Entry 2UZL (X-ray diffraction, 2.40 A resolution); this record covers chains A and B.

== Chain A ==
Name: Cell division protein kinase 2
Organism: Homo sapiens
Notes: EC 2.7.11.22, 2.7.1.37
Reference sequence: P24941 (CDK2_HUMAN); residue numbers follow UniProt; this construct covers 1-298
Sequence (298 residues; each row starts with the number of its first residue):
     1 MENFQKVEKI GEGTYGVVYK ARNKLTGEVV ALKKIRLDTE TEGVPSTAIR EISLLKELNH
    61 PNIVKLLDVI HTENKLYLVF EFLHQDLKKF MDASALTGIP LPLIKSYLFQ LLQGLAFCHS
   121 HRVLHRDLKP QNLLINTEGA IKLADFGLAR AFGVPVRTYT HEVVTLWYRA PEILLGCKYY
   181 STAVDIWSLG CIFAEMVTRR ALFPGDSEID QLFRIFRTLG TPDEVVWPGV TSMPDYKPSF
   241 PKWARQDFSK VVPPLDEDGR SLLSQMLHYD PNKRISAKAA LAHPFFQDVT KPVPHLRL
Unresolved in the structure: 298
Modified positions: T160 (phosphothreonine; TPO)
Swiss-Prot annotation at these positions:
  - active site: D127 (Proton acceptor)
  - binding site (ATP): I10 to V18, K33, E81 to L83, D86, K129 to N132, D145
  - binding site (Mg(2+)): N132, D145
  - site (CDK7 binding): K9, K88, K89, L166
  - modified residue: M1 (N-acetylmethionine), K6 (N6-acetyllysine), T14 (Phosphothreonine), Y15 (Phosphotyrosine), Y19 (Phosphotyrosine), T160 (Phosphothreonine)
Ligand contacts: C94 (4-{5-[(Z)-(2-imino-4-oxo-1,3-thiazolidin-5-ylidene)methyl]furan-2-yl}-2-(trifluoromethyl)benzenesulfonamide): I10, G13, V18, A31, K33, E51, V64, F80, E81, F82, L83, H84, Q85, D86, K89, N132, L134, A144, D145

== Chain B ==
Name: Cyclin A2
Organism: Homo sapiens
Reference sequence: P20248 (CCNA2_HUMAN); residue numbers follow UniProt; this construct covers 175-432
Sequence (258 residues; numbered 175 to 432; the number before each row is that of its first residue):
   175 VPDYHEDIHT YLREMEVKCK PKVGYMKKQP DITNSMRAIL VDWLVEVGEE YKLQNETLHL
   235 AVNYIDRFLS SMSVLRGKLQ LVGTAAMLLA SKFEEIYPPE VAEFVYITDD TYTKKQVLRM
   295 EHLVLKVLTF DLAAPTVNQF LTQYFLHQQP ANCKVESLAM FLGELSLIDA DPYLKYLPSV
   355 IAGAAFHLAL YTVTGQSWPE SLIRKTGYTL ESLKPCLMDL HQTYLKAPQH AQQSIREKYK
   415 NSKYHGVSLL NPPETLNL
Unresolved in the structure: 175

== Interface between chain A and chain B ==
Pairs across the interface - 59 pairs, chain A then chain B:
  E40(A) - K288(B)  salt bridge
  T41(A) - V275(B)
  T41(A) - K288(B)  hydrogen bond (backbone-side chain)
  E42(A) - K266(B)  hydrogen bond (backbone-side chain)
  E42(A) - E274(B)
  E42(A) - V275(B)  hydrogen bond (side chain-backbone)
  G43(A) - K266(B)
  G43(A) - L292(B)
  G43(A) - E295(B)
  V44(A) - K266(B)  hydrogen bond (backbone-side chain)
  V44(A) - E295(B)  hydrogen bond (backbone-side chain)
  V44(A) - L299(B)  hydrophobic
  S46(A) - K266(B)
  I49(A) - L263(B)  hydrophobic
  I49(A) - K266(B)
  I49(A) - L306(B)  hydrophobic
  R50(A) - K266(B)
  R50(A) - F267(B)  hydrogen bond (side chain-backbone)
  R50(A) - E269(B)
  I52(A) - F304(B)  hydrophobic
  S53(A) - F267(B)
  S53(A) - F304(B)
  S53(A) - L306(B)
  K56(A) - T303(B)  hydrogen bond (side chain-backbone)
  K56(A) - D305(B)  salt bridge
  E57(A) - Y185(B)  hydrogen bond
  E57(A) - M189(B)
  V69(A) - F304(B)  hydrophobic
  H71(A) - H296(B)  hydrogen bond (backbone-side chain)
  H71(A) - F304(B)
  T72(A) - H296(B)
  E73(A) - R293(B)  salt bridge
  H119(A) - Y178(B)
  H119(A) - I182(B)
  S120(A) - Y178(B)
  S120(A) - D181(B)
  S120(A) - I182(B)
  H121(A) - Y185(B)
  R122(A) - Y185(B)
  R122(A) - A307(B)  hydrogen bond (side chain-backbone)
  R150(A) - E268(B)  salt bridge
  A151(A) - F267(B)  hydrophobic
  F152(A) - I182(B)  hydrophobic
  V154(A) - H179(B)
  V154(A) - I182(B)  hydrophobic
  V154(A) - T316(B)  hydrogen bond (backbone-side chain)
  V154(A) - Q317(B)  hydrogen bond (backbone-backbone)
  P155(A) - T316(B)
  R157(A) - Q228(B)
  R157(A) - E268(B)  salt bridge
  T158(A) - I270(B)
  Y159(A) - I270(B)
  T160(A) - E269(B)
  T160(A) - I270(B)
  S276(A) - D177(B)
  S276(A) - Y178(B)
  A277(A) - Y178(B)
  K278(A) - Y178(B)  hydrogen bond (backbone-side chain)
  K278(A) - D181(B)  salt bridge
Other interface residues (no listed pair), chain A (36 interface residues in all): L54, L76, A116, T182
Other interface residues (no listed pair), chain B (34 interface residues in all): L186, E230, K300, Q313, L320

== Summary ==
The interface between chain A and chain B involves 36 residues on one side and 34 on the other; the contacts
include 13 hydrogen bonds and 6 salt bridges. Polar contacts include E40(A)-K288(B), K56(A)-D305(B) and
E73(A)-R293(B). Chain A binds compound C94.
Chain A is Cell division protein kinase 2 and chain B is Cyclin A2, both from Homo sapiens; the structure,
Crystal structure of human CDK2 complexed with a thiazolidinone inhibitor, was determined by X-ray
diffraction, deposited together with 2UZB, 2UZD and 2UZE.
